Entry 6GVW (X-ray diffraction, 3.75 A resolution); this record covers chains I and J of the 10 polymer chains in the assembly.

Chain I:
Protein: BRISC and BRCA1-A complex member 1
From: Mus musculus
UniProtKB: Q3UI43 (BABA1_MOUSE); residues 1-333 here = UniProt positions 1-333
Sequence (337 residues; row label = number of the first residue in the row; numbers below 1 keep their minus sign (Gly-3 is residue -3)):
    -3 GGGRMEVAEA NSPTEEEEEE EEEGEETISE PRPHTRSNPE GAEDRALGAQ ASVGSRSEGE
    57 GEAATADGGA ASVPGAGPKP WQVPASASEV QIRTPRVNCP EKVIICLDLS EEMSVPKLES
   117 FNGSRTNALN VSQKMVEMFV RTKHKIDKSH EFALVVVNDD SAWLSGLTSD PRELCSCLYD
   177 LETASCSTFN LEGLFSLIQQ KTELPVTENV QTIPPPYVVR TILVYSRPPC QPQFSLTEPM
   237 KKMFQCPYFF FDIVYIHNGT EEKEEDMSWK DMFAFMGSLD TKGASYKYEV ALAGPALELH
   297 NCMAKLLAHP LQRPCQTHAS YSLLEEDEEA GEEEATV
Not modelled in the structure: -3 to 83, 322-333
Construct notes: expression tag (-3 to 0)
Swiss-Prot annotation at these positions:
  - modified residue: Met1 (N-acetylmethionine), Ser8 (Phosphoserine), Ser33 (Phosphoserine), Ser53 (Phosphoserine)

Chain J:
Protein: BRCA1-A complex subunit RAP80
From: Mus musculus
UniProtKB: Q5U5Q9 (UIMC1_MOUSE); numbering as in UniProt (aligned over 275-334)
Sequence (64 residues; numbered 271 to 334; the number before each row is that of its first residue):
   271 GGGRHYYWGI PFCPAGVDPN QYTNVILCQL EVYQKSLKMA QRQLVKKRGF GEPVLPRPPF
   331 LIQN
Not modelled in the structure: 271, 331-334
Construct notes: expression tag (271-274)

How chain I and chain J interact:
Contacting residue pairs (34; chain I residue first):
  Ser84(I) - Gly273(J)
  Glu85(I) - Gly273(J)
  Val86(I) - Gly273(J)  hydrogen bond (backbone-backbone)
  Val86(I) - Arg274(J)
  Val86(I) - His275(J)  hydrogen bond (backbone-backbone)
  Gln87(I) - His275(J)  hydrogen bond
  Ile88(I) - His275(J)  hydrogen bond (backbone-backbone)
  Ile88(I) - Tyr276(J)
  Ile88(I) - Tyr277(J)  hydrogen bond (backbone-backbone)
  Arg89(I) - His275(J)
  Arg89(I) - Tyr277(J)
  Thr90(I) - Trp278(J)
  Pro91(I) - Trp278(J)
  Pro91(I) - Tyr303(J)
  Arg92(I) - Trp278(J)  hydrogen bond (side chain-backbone)
  Arg92(I) - Gly279(J)  hydrogen bond (side chain-backbone)
  Arg92(I) - Pro281(J)
  Arg92(I) - Gln299(J)
  Val93(I) - Tyr303(J)
  Glu204(I) - Leu314(J)
  Gln207(I) - Tyr277(J)
  Gln207(I) - Trp278(J)  hydrogen bond (backbone-side chain)
  Thr208(I) - Tyr303(J)  hydrogen bond (backbone-side chain)
  Thr208(I) - Ser306(J)
  Thr208(I) - Leu307(J)
  Thr208(I) - Ala310(J)
  Ile209(I) - Leu307(J)  hydrophobic
  Ile209(I) - Ala310(J)  hydrophobic
  Pro210(I) - Tyr303(J)
  Pro210(I) - Leu307(J)
  Pro310(I) - Tyr276(J)
  Cys311(I) - Tyr276(J)  hydrogen bond (backbone-side chain)
  His314(I) - Tyr276(J)  hydrogen bond
  His314(I) - Phe282(J)
Other interface residues (no listed pair), chain J (17 interface residues in all): Gly272, Gln311

In short:
The interface between chain I and chain J involves 18 residues on one side and 17 on the other, with 11
hydrogen bonds. Polar pairs include Gln87(I)-His275(J), Arg92(I)-Trp278(J) and Arg92(I)-Gly279(J).
Chain I is BRISC and BRCA1-A complex member 1 and chain J is BRCA1-A complex subunit RAP80, both from Mus
musculus; the structure, Crystal structure of the BRCA1-A complex, was determined by X-ray diffraction.
